4V5V - chains AC and AK of the 11 polymer chains in the assembly; structure by X-ray diffraction, 3.60 A resolution.

== Chain AC ==
Molecule: Respiratory syncytial virus nucleocapsid protein
From: Human respiratory syncytial virus
UniProt: Q4KRW9 (Q4KRW9_HRSV); numbering as in UniProt (aligned over 1-375)
Sequence (375 residues; numbered 1 to 375; the number before each row is that of its first residue):
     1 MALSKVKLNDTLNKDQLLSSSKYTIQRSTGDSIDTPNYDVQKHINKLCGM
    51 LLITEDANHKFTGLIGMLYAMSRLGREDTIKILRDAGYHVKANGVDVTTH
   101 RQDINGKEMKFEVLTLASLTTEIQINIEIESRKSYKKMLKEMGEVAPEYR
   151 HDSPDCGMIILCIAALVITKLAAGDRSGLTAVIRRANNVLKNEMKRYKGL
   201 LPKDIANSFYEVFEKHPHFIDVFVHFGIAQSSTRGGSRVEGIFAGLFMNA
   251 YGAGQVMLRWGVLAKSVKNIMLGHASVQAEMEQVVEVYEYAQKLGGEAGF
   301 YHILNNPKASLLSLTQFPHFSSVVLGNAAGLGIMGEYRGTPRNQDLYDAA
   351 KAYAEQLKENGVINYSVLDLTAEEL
Swiss-Prot annotation at these positions:
  - region: Arg-338 to Asn-364 (Interaction with the phosphoprotein)
  - modified residue: Tyr-38 (Phosphotyrosine)

== Chain AK ==
Molecule: 70-nt RNA strand
From: Escherichia coli
Sequence (70 nucleotides; numbered 1 to 70; the number before each row is that of its first residue):
     1 CCCCCCCCCCCCCCCCCCCCCCCCCCCCCCCCCCCCCCCCCCCCCCCCCC
    51 CCCCCCCCCCCCCCCCCCCC

== Chain AC / chain AK interface ==
Residue-residue contacts (32; chain AC residue first):
  Lys-170(AC) / C19(AK)  phosphate contact
  Lys-170(AC) / C20(AK)  salt bridge to the phosphate
  Ala-172(AC) / C17(AK)  hydrogen bond to the sugar
  Ala-173(AC) / C17(AK)  base contact
  Ala-173(AC) / C18(AK)  sugar contact
  Ala-181(AC) / C20(AK)  phosphate contact
  Arg-184(AC) / C20(AK)  salt bridge to the phosphate
  Arg-184(AC) / C21(AK)  salt bridge to the phosphate
  Arg-185(AC) / C21(AK)  base contact
  Arg-185(AC) / C22(AK)  salt bridge to the phosphate
  Asn-188(AC) / C22(AK)  phosphate contact
  Val-189(AC) / C22(AK)  phosphate contact
  Gly-241(AC) / C22(AK)  base contact
  Ile-242(AC) / C22(AK)  base contact
  Gly-245(AC) / C22(AK)  base contact
  Gly-254(AC) / C17(AK)  phosphate contact
  Gly-254(AC) / C18(AK)  hydrogen bond to the phosphate
  Gln-255(AC) / C18(AK)  phosphate contact
  Val-256(AC) / C18(AK)  phosphate contact
  Val-256(AC) / C19(AK)  base contact
  Trp-260(AC) / C19(AK)  base contact
  Ser-313(AC) / C16(AK)  phosphate contact
  Ser-313(AC) / C17(AK)  phosphate contact
  Thr-315(AC) / C16(AK)  phosphate contact
  Thr-315(AC) / C17(AK)  hydrogen bond to the phosphate
  Ile-333(AC) / C19(AK)  base contact
  Gly-335(AC) / C19(AK)  hydrogen bond to the sugar
  Glu-336(AC) / C19(AK)  hydrogen bond to the sugar
  Tyr-337(AC) / C18(AK)  hydrogen bond to the phosphate
  Tyr-337(AC) / C19(AK)  sugar contact
  Arg-338(AC) / C18(AK)  hydrogen bond to the sugar
  Gly-339(AC) / C18(AK)  base contact
Also at the interface, not in a pair above, chain AC (32 interface residues in all): Thr-169, Arg-238, Leu-246, Asn-249, His-302, Ser-310, Leu-314, Met-334, Arg-342

== In short ==
32 residues of chain AC face 7 of chain AK across their interface, with 7 hydrogen bonds and 4 salt bridges.
Polar pairs include Ala-172(AC)/C17(AK), Gly-335(AC)/C19(AK) and Glu-336(AC)/C19(AK).
Here chain AC is Respiratory syncytial virus nucleocapsid protein (Human respiratory syncytial virus) and
chain AK is a 70-nt RNA strand (Escherichia coli). Entry 4V5V (Structure of respiratory syncytial virus
nucleocapsid protein, P1 crystal form) was determined by X-ray diffraction (same publication as 2YHM).
